Entry 4WHG (X-ray diffraction, 2.18 A resolution); this record covers chain B.

== Chain B ==
Name: Nuclear receptor subfamily 4 group A member 1
From: Homo sapiens
Notes: fragment: ligand binding domain
Reference sequence: P22736 (NR4A1_HUMAN); residues 20-267 here correspond to UniProt positions 351-598 (UniProt number = residue number + 331)
Chain sequence (257 residues; row label = number of the first residue in the row):
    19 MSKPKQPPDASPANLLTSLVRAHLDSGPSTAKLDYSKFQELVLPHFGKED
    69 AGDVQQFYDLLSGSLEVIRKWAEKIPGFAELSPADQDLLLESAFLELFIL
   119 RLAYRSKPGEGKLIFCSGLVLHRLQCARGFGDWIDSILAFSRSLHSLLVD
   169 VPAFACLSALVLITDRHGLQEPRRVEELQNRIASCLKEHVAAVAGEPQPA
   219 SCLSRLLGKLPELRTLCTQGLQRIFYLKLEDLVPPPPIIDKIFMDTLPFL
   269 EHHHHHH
Unresolved in the structure: 19-29, 63-65, 213-214, 217, 268-275
Sequence notes: initiating methionine (19); expression tag (268-275)
Reported in the primary citation:
  - post-translational modification sites: S202
  - mutagenesis - S202D: abolished binding to Nix
  - mutagenesis - S202D: abolished localization to THPN

== In short ==
The paper reports that S202D abolishes binding to Nix; a modification site at S202.
Chain B is Nuclear receptor subfamily 4 group A member 1 (Homo sapiens); the structure, Crystal Structure of
TR3 LBD in complex with Molecule 3, was determined by X-ray diffraction together with 4RE8, 4REE, 4REF and
4WHF from the same study.
